Entry 6BCX (electron microscopy, 3.23 A resolution); this record covers chains B and Y of the 8 polymer chains in the assembly.

[Chain B]
Molecule: Serine/threonine-protein kinase mTOR
From: Homo sapiens
Notes: EC 2.7.11.1
Reference sequence: P42345 (MTOR_HUMAN); residues 579-2549 carry their UniProt numbers (1971 of 2549 residues fall inside the UniProt entry; the rest is not from it)
Sequence (2549 residues; row label = number of the first residue in the row; X marks 59 residues of unknown identity (built as UNK)):
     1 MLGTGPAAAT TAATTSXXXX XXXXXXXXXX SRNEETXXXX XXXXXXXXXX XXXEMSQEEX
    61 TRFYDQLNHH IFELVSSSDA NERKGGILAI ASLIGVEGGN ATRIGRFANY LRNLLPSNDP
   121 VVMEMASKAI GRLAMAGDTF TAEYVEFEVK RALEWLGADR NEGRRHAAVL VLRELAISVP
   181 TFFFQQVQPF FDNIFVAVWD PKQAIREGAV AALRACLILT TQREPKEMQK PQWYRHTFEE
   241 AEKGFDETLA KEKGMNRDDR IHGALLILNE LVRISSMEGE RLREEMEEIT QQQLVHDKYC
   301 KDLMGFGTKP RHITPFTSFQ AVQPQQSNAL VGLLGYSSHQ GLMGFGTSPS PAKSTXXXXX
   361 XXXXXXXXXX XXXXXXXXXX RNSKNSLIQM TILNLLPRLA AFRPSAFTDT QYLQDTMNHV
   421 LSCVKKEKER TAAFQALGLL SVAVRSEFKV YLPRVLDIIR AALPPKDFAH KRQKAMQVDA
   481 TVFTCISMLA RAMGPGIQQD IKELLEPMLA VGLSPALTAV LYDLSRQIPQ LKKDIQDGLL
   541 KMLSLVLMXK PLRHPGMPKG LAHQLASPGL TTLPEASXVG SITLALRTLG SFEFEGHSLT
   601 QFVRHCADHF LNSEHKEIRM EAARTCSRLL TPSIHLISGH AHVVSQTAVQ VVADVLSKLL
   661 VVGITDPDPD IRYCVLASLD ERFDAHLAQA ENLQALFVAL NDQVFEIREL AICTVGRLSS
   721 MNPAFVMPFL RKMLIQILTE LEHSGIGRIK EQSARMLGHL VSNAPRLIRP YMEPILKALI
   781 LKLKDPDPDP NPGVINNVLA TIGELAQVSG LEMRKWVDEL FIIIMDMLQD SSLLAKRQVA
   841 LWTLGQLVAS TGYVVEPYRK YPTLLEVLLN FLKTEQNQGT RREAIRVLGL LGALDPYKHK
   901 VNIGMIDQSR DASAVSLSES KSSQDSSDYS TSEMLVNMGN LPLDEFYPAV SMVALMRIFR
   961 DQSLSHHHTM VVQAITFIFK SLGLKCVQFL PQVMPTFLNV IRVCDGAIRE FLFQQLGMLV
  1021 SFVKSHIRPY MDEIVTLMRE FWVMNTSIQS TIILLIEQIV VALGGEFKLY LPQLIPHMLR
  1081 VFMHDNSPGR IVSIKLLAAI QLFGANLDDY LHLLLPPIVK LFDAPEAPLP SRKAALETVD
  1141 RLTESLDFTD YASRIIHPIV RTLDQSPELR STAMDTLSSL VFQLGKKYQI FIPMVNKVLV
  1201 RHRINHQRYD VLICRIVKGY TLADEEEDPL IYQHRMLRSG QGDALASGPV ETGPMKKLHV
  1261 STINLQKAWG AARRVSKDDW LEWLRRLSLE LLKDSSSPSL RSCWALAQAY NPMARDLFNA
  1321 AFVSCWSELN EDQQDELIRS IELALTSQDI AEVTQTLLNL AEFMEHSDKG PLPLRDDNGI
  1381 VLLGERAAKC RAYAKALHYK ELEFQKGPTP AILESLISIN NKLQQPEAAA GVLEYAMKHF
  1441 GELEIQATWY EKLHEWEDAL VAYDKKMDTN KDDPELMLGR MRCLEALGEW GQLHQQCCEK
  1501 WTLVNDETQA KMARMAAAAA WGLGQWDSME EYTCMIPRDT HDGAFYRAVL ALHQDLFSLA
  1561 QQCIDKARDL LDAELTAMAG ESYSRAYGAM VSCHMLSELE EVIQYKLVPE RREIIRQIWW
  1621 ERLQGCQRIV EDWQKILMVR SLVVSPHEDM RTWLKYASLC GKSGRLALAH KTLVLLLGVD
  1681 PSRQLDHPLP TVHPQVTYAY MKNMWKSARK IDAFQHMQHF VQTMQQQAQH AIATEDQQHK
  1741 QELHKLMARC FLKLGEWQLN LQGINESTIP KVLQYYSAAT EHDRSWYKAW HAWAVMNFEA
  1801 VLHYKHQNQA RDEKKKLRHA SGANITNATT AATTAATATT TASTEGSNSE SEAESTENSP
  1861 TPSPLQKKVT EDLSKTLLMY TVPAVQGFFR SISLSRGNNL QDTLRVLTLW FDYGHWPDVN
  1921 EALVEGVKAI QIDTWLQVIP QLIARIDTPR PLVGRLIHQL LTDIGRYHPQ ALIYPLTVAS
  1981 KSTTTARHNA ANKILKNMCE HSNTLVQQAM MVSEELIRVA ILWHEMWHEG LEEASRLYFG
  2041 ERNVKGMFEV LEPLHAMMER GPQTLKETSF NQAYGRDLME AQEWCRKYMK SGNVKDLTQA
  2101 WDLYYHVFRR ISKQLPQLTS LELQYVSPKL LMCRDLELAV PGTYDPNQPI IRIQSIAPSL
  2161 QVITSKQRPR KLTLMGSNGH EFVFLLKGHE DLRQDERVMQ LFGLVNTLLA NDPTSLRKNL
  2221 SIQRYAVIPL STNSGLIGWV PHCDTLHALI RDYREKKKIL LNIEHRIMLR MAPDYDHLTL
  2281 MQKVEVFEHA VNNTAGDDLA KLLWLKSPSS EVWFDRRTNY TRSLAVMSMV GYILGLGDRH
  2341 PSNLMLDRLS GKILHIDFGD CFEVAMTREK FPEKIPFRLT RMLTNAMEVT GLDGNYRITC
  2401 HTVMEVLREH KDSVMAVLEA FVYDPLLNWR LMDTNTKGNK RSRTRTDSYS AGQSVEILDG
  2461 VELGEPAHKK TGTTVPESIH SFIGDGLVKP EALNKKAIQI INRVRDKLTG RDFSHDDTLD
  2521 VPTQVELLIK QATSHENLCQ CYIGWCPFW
Unresolved in the structure: 1-16, 31-36, 54-59, 75-81, 157-161, 224-232, 247-257, 290-355, 381-385, 405-409, 467-477, 492-496, 550-577, 596-598, 634-643, 787-790, 904-932, 1223-1260, 1815-1866, 2437-2491
Bound ions: Mg2+ site 1: Glu2190 (together with ATP); Mg2+ site 2: Asn2343 (together with ATP)
Residues lining bound ligands: ATP (adenosine-5'-triphosphate): Ile2163, Ser2165, Lys2166, Gln2167, Arg2168, Pro2169, Leu2185, Lys2187, Glu2190, Tyr2225, Ile2237, Gly2238, Trp2239, Val2240, Thr2245, Met2345, Ile2356
Curated features (UniProtKB/Swiss-Prot):
  - region: Val2162 to Arg2168 (G-loop), Lys2258 to Gly2296 (Interaction with MLST8), Gly2335 to Asn2343 (Catalytic loop), His2355 to Thr2380 (Activation loop)
  - binding site (1D-myo-inositol hexakisphosphate): Lys1662, Lys1702, Arg1749
  - binding site (ATP): Ser2165, Gln2167, Leu2185, Lys2187, Glu2190, Tyr2225, Gly2238, Trp2239, Val2240, Thr2245, Met2345, Ile2356
  - binding site (Mg(2+)): Asn2343, Asp2357
  - modified residue: Thr1162 (Phosphothreonine), Lys1218 (N6-acetyllysine), Ser1261 (Phosphoserine), Ser2159 (Phosphoserine), Thr2164 (Phosphothreonine), Thr2173 (Phosphothreonine), Thr2446 (Phosphothreonine), Ser2448 (Phosphoserine), Ser2478 (Phosphoserine), Ser2481 (Phosphoserine)
  - cross-link: Lys2066 (Glycyl lysine isopeptide (Lys-Gly) (interchain with G-Cter in ubiquitin))
Reported in the primary citation:
  - disease-associated variants - A1459P, T1977R, S2215Y, E2419K: increased catalytic activity

[Chain Y]
Molecule: Regulatory-associated protein of mTOR
From: Homo sapiens
Reference sequence: Q8N122 (RPTOR_HUMAN); residues 2-1335 here = UniProt positions 2-1335
Sequence (1343 residues; each row starts with the number of its first residue; numbers below 1 keep their minus sign (Met-7 is residue -7)):
    -7 MDYKDDDDKE SEMLQSPLLG LGEEDEADLT DWNLPLAFMK KRHCEKIEGS KSLAQSWRMK
    53 DRMKTVSVAL VLCLNVGVDP PDVVKTTPCA RLECWIDPLS MGPQKALETI GANLQKQYEN
   113 WQPRARYKQS LDPTVDEVKK LCTSLRRNAK EERVLFHYNG HGVPRPTVNG EVWVFNKNYT
   173 QYIPLSIYDL QTWMGSPSIF VYDCSNAGLI VKSFKQFALQ REQELEVAAI NPNHPLAQMP
   233 LPPSMKNCIQ LAACEATELL PMIPDLPADL FTSCLTTPIK IALRWFCMQK CVSLVPGVTL
   293 DLIEKIPGRL NDRRTPLGEL NWIFTAITDT IAWNVLPRDL FQKLFRQDLL VASLFRNFLL
   353 AERIMRSYNC TPVSSPRLPP TYMHAMWQAW DLAVDICLSQ LPTIIEEGTA FRHSPFFAEQ
   413 LTAFQVWLTM GVENRNPPEQ LPIVLQVLLS QVHRLRALDL LGRFLDLGPW AVSLALSVGI
   473 FPYVLKLLQS SARELRPLLV FIWAKILAVD SSCQADLVKD NGHKYFLSVL ADPYMPAEHR
   533 TMTAFILAVI VNSYHTGQEA CLQGNLIAIC LEQLNDPHPL LRQWVAICLG RIWQNFDSAR
   593 WCGVRDSAHE KLYSLLSDPI PEVRCAAVFA LGTFVGNSAE RTDHSTTIDH NVAMMLAQLV
   653 SDGSPMVRKE LVVALSHLVV QYESNFCTVA LQFIEEEKNY ALPSPATTEG GSLTPVRDSP
   713 CTPRLRSVSS YGNIRAVATA RSLNKSLQNL SLTEESGGAV AFSPGNLSTS SSASSTLGSP
   773 ENEEHILSFE TIDKMRRASS YSSLNSLIGV SFNSVYTQIW RVLLHLAADP YPEVSDVAMK
   833 VLNSIAYKAT VNARPQRVLD TSSLTQSAPA SPTNKGVHIH QAGGSPPASS TSSSSLTNDV
   893 AKQPVSRDLP SGRPGTTGPA GAQYTPHSHQ FPRTRKMFDK GPEQTADDAD DAAGHKSFIS
   953 ATVQTGFCDW SARYFAQPVM KIPEEHDLES QIRKEREWRF LRNSRVRRQA QQVIQKGITR
  1013 LDDQIFLNRN PGVPSVVKFH PFTPCIAVAD KDSICFWDWE KGEKLDYFHN GNPRYTRVTA
  1073 MEYLNGQDCS LLLTATDDGA IRVWKNFADL EKNPEMVTAW QGLSDMLPTT RGAGMVVDWE
  1133 QETGLLMSSG DVRIVRIWDT DREMKVQDIP TGADSCVTSL SCDSHRSLIV AGLGDGSIRV
  1193 YDRRMALSEC RVMTYREHTA WVVKASLQKR PDGHIVSVSV NGDVRIFDPR MPESVNVLQI
  1253 VKGLTALDIH PQADLIACGS VNQFTAIYNS SGELINNIKY YDGFMGQRVG AISCLAFHPH
  1313 WPHLAVGSND YYISVYSVEK RVR
Unresolved in the structure: -7 to 17, 220-235, 687-805, 841-949, 1117-1124, 1293-1302, 1332-1335
Sequence notes: initiating methionine (-7); expression tag (-6 to 1)
Curated features (UniProtKB/Swiss-Prot):
  - modified residue: Ser44 (Phosphoserine), Ser122 (Phosphoserine), Ser696 (Phosphoserine), Thr706 (Phosphothreonine), Ser719 (Phosphoserine), Ser721 (Phosphoserine), Ser722 (Phosphoserine), Ser738 (Phosphoserine), Ser791 (Phosphoserine), Ser792 (Phosphoserine), Ser836 (Phosphoserine), Ser855 (Phosphoserine), Ser859 (Phosphoserine), Ser863 (Phosphoserine), Thr865 (Phosphothreonine), Ser877 (Phosphoserine), Ser982 (Phosphoserine), Lys1097 (N6-acetyllysine)
  - glycosylation: Thr700 (O-linked (GlcNAc) threonine)
  - cross-link (Glycyl lysine isopeptide (Lys-Gly)): Lys932 (interchain with G-Cter in ubiquitin), Lys948 (interchain with G-Cter in ubiquitin)
  - mutagenesis: Asn557 to Glu564 (In alpha24 mutant; abolished interaction with GTP-bound RRAGA and recruitment to lysosomes), Ala560 (A560F: In alphax3 mutant; abolished interaction with GTP-bound RRAGA and recruitment to lysosomes; when associated with E-597 and A-635), Cys594 to Asp598 (In alpha26 mutant; abolished interaction with GTP-bound RRAGA and recruitment to lysosomes), Arg597 (R597E: In alphax3 mutant; abolished interaction with GTP-bound RRAGA and recruitment to lysosomes; when associated with F-560 and A-635), Thr634 to His636 (In alpha29 mutant; abolished interaction with GTP-bound RRAGA and recruitment to lysosomes), Asp635 (D635A: In alphax3 mutant; abolished interaction with GTP-bound RRAGA and recruitment to lysosomes; when associated with F-560 and E-597), Thr699 (T699A: Does not affect O-GlcNAcylation in response to glucose sufficiency), Thr700 (T700A: Abolished O-GlcNAcylation in response to glucose sufficiency, leading to decreased mTORC1 activation), Ser722 (S722A: Abolishes AMPK-mediated phosphorylation; when associated with A-792. Increased O-GlcNAcylation; when associated with A-792), Lys737 (K737R: Does not affect ubiquitination), Ser791 (S791A/D: Abolished phosphorylation after forskolin treatment), Ser792 (S792A: Abolishes AMPK-mediated phosphorylation; when associated with A-722. Increased O-GlcNAcylation; when associated with A-722. Does not affect phosphorylation after forskolin treatment), 10 further mutagenesis entries in UniProt

[Interface between chain B and chain Y]
Residue-residue contacts - 28 pairs, chain B then chain Y:
  Leu984(B) - Val76(Y)  hydrophobic
  His1026(B) - Val76(Y)
  His1026(B) - Lys77(Y)
  His1026(B) - Thr78(Y)
  Arg1028(B) - Thr78(Y)
  Arg1028(B) - Met254(Y)
  Arg1028(B) - Pro256(Y)
  Gly1064(B) - Asn361(Y)
  Gly1065(B) - Asn361(Y)
  Glu1066(B) - Ile255(Y)
  Lys1068(B) - Gln281(Y)
  Lys1068(B) - Ser359(Y)  hydrogen bond (side chain-backbone)
  Ala1105(B) - Arg358(Y)
  Asp1108(B) - Arg358(Y)  salt bridge
  Asp1109(B) - Lys282(Y)
  Ser1145(B) - Arg358(Y)  hydrogen bond (backbone-side chain)
  Ser1145(B) - Tyr374(Y)  hydrogen bond (backbone-side chain)
  Leu1146(B) - Arg358(Y)
  Leu1146(B) - Tyr374(Y)
  Asp1147(B) - Met375(Y)
  Lys1186(B) - Asn428(Y)  hydrogen bond
  Gln2114(B) - Lys97(Y)
  Gln2117(B) - Met93(Y)
  Gln2117(B) - Gly94(Y)
  Gln2117(B) - Pro95(Y)
  Gln2117(B) - Gln96(Y)  hydrogen bond (side chain-backbone)
  Gln2117(B) - Lys97(Y)  hydrogen bond (side chain-backbone)
  Ser2120(B) - Ser92(Y)
Other interface residues (no listed pair), chain B (19 interface residues in all): Tyr1110, Thr2119
Other interface residues (no listed pair), chain Y (21 interface residues in all): Tyr360

[In short]
19 residues of chain B face 21 of chain Y across their interface, with 6 hydrogen bonds and 1 salt bridge.
Polar contacts include Asp1108(B)-Arg358(Y), Lys1068(B)-Ser359(Y) and Ser1145(B)-Arg358(Y). Chain B binds ATP.
From the paper: A1459P, T1977R and S2215Y of chain B, among others, increase catalytic activity.
Chain B is Serine/threonine-protein kinase mTOR and chain Y is Regulatory-associated protein of mTOR, both
from Homo sapiens; the structure, mTORC1 structure refined to 3.0 angstroms, was determined by electron
microscopy together with 5WBJ, 5WBK, 5WBL and 6BCU from the same study.
